Entry 6LDI (electron microscopy, 3.69 A resolution); this record covers chains C and D of the 11 polymer chains in the assembly.

# Chain C
Molecule: DNA-directed RNA polymerase subunit beta
Organism: Escherichia coli (strain K12)
Notes: EC 2.7.7.6
UniProt: P0A8V2 (RPOB_ECOLI); residue numbers follow UniProt; this construct covers 1-1342
Chain sequence (1342 residues; row label = number of the first residue in the row):
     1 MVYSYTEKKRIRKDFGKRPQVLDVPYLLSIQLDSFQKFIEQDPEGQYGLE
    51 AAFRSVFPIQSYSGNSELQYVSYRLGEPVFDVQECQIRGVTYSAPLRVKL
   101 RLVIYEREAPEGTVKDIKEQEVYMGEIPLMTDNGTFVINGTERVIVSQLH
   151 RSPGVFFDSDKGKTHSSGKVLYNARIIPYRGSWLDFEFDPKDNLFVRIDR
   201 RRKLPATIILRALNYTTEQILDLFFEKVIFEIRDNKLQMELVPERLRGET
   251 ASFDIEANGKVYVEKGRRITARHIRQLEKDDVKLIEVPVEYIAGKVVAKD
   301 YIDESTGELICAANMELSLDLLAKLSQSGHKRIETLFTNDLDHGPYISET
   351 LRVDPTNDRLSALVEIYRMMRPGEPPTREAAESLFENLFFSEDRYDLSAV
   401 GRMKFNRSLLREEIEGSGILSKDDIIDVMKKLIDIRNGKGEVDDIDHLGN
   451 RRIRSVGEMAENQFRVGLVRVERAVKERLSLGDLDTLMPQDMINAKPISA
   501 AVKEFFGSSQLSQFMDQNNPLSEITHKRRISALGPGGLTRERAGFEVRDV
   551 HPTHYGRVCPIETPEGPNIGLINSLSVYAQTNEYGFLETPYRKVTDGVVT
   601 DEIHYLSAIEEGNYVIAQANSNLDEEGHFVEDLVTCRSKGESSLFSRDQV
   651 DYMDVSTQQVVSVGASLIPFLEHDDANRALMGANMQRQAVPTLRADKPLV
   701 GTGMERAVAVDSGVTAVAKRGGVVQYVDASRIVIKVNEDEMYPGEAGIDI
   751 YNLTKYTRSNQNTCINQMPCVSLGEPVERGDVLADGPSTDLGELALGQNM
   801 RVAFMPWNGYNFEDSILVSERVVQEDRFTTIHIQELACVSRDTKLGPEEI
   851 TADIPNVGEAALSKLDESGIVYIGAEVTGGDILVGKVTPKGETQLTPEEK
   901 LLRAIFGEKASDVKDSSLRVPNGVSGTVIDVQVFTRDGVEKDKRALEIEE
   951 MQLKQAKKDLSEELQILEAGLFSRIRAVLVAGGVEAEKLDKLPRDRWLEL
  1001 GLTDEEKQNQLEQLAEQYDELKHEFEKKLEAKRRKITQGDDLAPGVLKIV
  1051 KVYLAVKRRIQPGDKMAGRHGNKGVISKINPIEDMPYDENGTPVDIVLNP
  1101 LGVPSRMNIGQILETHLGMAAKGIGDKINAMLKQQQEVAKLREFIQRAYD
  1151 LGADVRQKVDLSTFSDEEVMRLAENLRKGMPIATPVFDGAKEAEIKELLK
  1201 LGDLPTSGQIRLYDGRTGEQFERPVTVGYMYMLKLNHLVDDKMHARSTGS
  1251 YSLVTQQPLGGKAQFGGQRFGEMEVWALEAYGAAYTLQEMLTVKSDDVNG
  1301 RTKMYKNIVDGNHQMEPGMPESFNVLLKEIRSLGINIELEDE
Disordered / not traced: 1-2, 1341-1342

# Chain D
Molecule: DNA-directed RNA polymerase subunit beta'
Organism: Escherichia coli (strain K12)
Notes: EC 2.7.7.6
UniProt: P0A8T7 (RPOC_ECOLI); residues 1-1407 here = UniProt positions 1-1407
Chain sequence (1416 residues; row label = number of the first residue in the row):
     1 MKDLLKFLKAQTKTEEFDAIKIALASPDMIRSWSFGEVKKPETINYRTFK
    51 PERDGLFCARIFGPVKDYECLCGKYKRLKHRGVICEKCGVEVTQTKVRRE
   101 RMGHIELASPTAHIWFLKSLPSRIGLLLDMPLRDIERVLYFESYVVIEGG
   151 MTNLERQQILTEEQYLDALEEFGDEFDAKMGAEAIQALLKSMDLEQECEQ
   201 LREELNETNSETKRKKLTKRIKLLEAFVQSGNKPEWMILTVLPVLPPDLR
   251 PLVPLDGGRFATSDLNDLYRRVINRNNRLKRLLDLAAPDIIVRNEKRMLQ
   301 EAVDALLDNGRRGRAITGSNKRPLKSLADMIKGKQGRFRQNLLGKRVDYS
   351 GRSVITVGPYLRLHQCGLPKKMALELFKPFIYGKLELRGLATTIKAAKKM
   401 VEREEAVVWDILDEVIREHPVLLNRAPTLHRLGIQAFEPVLIEGKAIQLH
   451 PLVCAAYNADFDGDQMAVHVPLTLEAQLEARALMMSTNNILSPANGEPII
   501 VPSQDVVLGLYYMTRDCVNAKGEGMVLTGPKEAERLYRSGLASLHARVKV
   551 RITEYEKDANGELVAKTSLKDTTVGRAILWMIVPKGLPYSIVNQALGKKA
   601 ISKMLNTCYRILGLKPTVIFADQIMYTGFAYAARSGASVGIDDMVIPEKK
   651 HEIISEAEAEVAEIQEQFQSGLVTAGERYNKVIDIWAAANDRVSKAMMDN
   701 LQTETVINRDGQEEKQVSFNSIYMMADSGARGSAAQIRQLAGMRGLMAKP
   751 DGSIIETPITANFREGLNVLQYFISTHGARKGLADTALKTANSGYLTRRL
   801 VDVAQDLVVTEDDCGTHEGIMMTPVIEGGDVKEPLRDRVLGRVTAEDVLK
   851 PGTADILVPRNTLLHEQWCDLLEENSVDAVKVRSVVSCDTDFGVCAHCYG
   901 RDLARGHIINKGEAIGVIAAQSIGEPGTQLTMRTFHIGGAASRAAAESSI
   951 QVKNKGSIKLSNVKSVVNSSGKLVITSRNTELKLIDEFGRTKESYKVPYG
  1001 AVLAKGDGEQVAGGETVANWDPHTMPVITEVSGFVRFTDMIDGQTITRQT
  1051 DELTGLSSLVVLDSAERTAGGKDLRPALKIVDAQGNDVLIPGTDMPAQYF
  1101 LPGKAIVQLEDGVQISSGDTLARIPQESGGTKDITGGLPRVADLFEARRP
  1151 KEPAILAEISGIVSFGKETKGKRRLVITPVDGSDPYEEMIPKWRQLNVFE
  1201 GERVERGDVISDGPEAPHDILRLRGVHAVTRYIVNEVQDVYRLQGVKIND
  1251 KHIEVIVRQMLRKATIVNAGSSDFLEGEQVEYSRVKIANRELEANGKVGA
  1301 TYSRDLLGITKASLATESFISAASFQETTRVLTEAAVAGKRDELRGLKEN
  1351 VIVGRLIPAGTGYAYHQDRMRRRAAGEAPAAPQVTAEDASASLAELLNAG
  1401 LGGSDNELEVHHHHHH
Disordered / not traced: 1-16, 932-947, 1127-1136, 1374-1416
Differences from the reference sequence: expression tag (1408-1416)
Metal / ion sites: Zn2+ site 1: Cys-70, Cys-72, Cys-85, Cys-88; Mg2+: Asp-460, Asp-462, Asp-464 (shared with 1 residue of chain 3); Zn2+ site 2: Cys-814, Cys-888, Cys-895, Cys-898

# Interface between chain C and chain D
Residue-residue contacts - 295 pairs, chain C then chain D:
  Phe-545(C) / Ala-784(D)
  Phe-545(C) / Asp-785(D)
  Phe-545(C) / Leu-788(D)  hydrophobic
  Arg-548(C) / Arg-780(D)  hydrogen bond (backbone-side chain)
  Arg-548(C) / Leu-788(D)
  Asp-549(C) / Pro-750(D)
  Val-550(C) / Phe-773(D)  hydrophobic
  Val-550(C) / His-777(D)  hydrogen bond (backbone-side chain)
  Val-550(C) / Arg-780(D)
  His-551(C) / Phe-773(D)
  Tyr-555(C) / Val-769(D)
  Tyr-555(C) / Phe-773(D)
  Pro-560(C) / Phe-773(D)  hydrophobic
  Pro-560(C) / Thr-776(D)
  Pro-560(C) / Arg-780(D)  hydrogen bond (backbone-side chain)
  Ile-561(C) / Tyr-772(D)  hydrophobic
  Ile-561(C) / Thr-776(D)
  Gly-566(C) / Ala-787(D)
  Ile-569(C) / Leu-783(D)
  Ile-569(C) / Ala-784(D)
  Gly-570(C) / Arg-780(D)
  Gln-618(C) / Asn-768(D)  hydrogen bond
  Gln-618(C) / Leu-770(D)
  Asn-620(C) / Asn-768(D)  hydrogen bond
  Asn-620(C) / Val-769(D)
  Arg-637(C) / Leu-770(D)
  Ser-642(C) / Leu-770(D)
  Val-660(C) / Phe-773(D)  hydrophobic
  Leu-671(C) / Tyr-772(D)
  Glu-672(C) / Gly-766(D)
  Glu-672(C) / Leu-767(D)  hydrogen bond (backbone-backbone)
  His-673(C) / Phe-763(D)  hydrogen bond (side chain-backbone)
  His-673(C) / Arg-764(D)  hydrogen bond (side chain-backbone)
  His-673(C) / Gly-766(D)
  Asp-674(C) / Phe-763(D)
  Asp-675(C) / Tyr-772(D)  hydrogen bond (backbone-side chain)
  Ala-676(C) / Tyr-772(D)
  Ala-676(C) / Ser-775(D)
  Ala-676(C) / Ala-779(D)  hydrophobic
  Asn-677(C) / Ala-779(D)
  Ala-679(C) / Tyr-772(D)
  Leu-680(C) / Leu-783(D)  hydrophobic
  Phe-804(C) / Ser-638(D)  hydrogen bond (backbone-side chain)
  Pro-806(C) / Asp-505(D)
  Pro-806(C) / Ala-632(D)
  Pro-806(C) / Ala-633(D)
  Asn-808(C) / Pro-359(D)
  Asn-808(C) / Phe-629(D)
  Asn-808(C) / Ala-633(D)
  Gly-809(C) / Val-357(D)
  Gly-809(C) / Phe-629(D)
  Tyr-810(C) / Val-357(D)
  Tyr-810(C) / Pro-359(D)
  Tyr-810(C) / Tyr-360(D)
  Phe-812(C) / Val-357(D)  hydrophobic
  Phe-812(C) / Pro-451(D)
  Phe-812(C) / Ser-503(D)
  Phe-812(C) / Gln-504(D)  hydrogen bond (backbone-side chain)
  Phe-812(C) / Asp-505(D)
  Phe-812(C) / Phe-629(D)  hydrophobic
  Glu-813(C) / Ala-459(D)
  Glu-813(C) / Asp-460(D)
  Glu-813(C) / Phe-461(D)
  Glu-813(C) / Gln-504(D)
  Asp-814(C) / Phe-461(D)
  Ser-815(C) / Val-357(D)
  Ser-815(C) / Phe-461(D)
  Arg-841(C) / Asp-256(D)  salt bridge
  Arg-841(C) / Gly-257(D)
  Gln-894(C) / Lys-76(D)
  Gln-894(C) / Arg-77(D)
  Pro-1062(C) / Ala-446(D)
  Lys-1065(C) / Asp-462(D)
  Val-1075(C) / Thr-356(D)
  Val-1075(C) / Phe-461(D)
  Val-1075(C) / Gly-463(D)
  Ile-1076(C) / Thr-356(D)
  Ser-1077(C) / Thr-356(D)
  Ser-1077(C) / Val-357(D)
  Pro-1100(C) / Ala-637(D)
  Pro-1100(C) / Met-725(D)
  Leu-1101(C) / Gln-504(D)
  Leu-1101(C) / Asp-505(D)
  Leu-1101(C) / Leu-508(D)  hydrophobic
  Leu-1101(C) / Met-725(D)  hydrophobic
  Leu-1101(C) / Arg-731(D)
  Pro-1104(C) / Met-725(D)  hydrophobic
  Pro-1104(C) / Gln-736(D)
  Ser-1105(C) / Arg-731(D)  hydrogen bond
  Ser-1105(C) / Gly-732(D)
  Ser-1105(C) / Gln-736(D)
  Arg-1106(C) / Arg-731(D)
  Met-1107(C) / Gln-739(D)
  Met-1107(C) / Leu-740(D)  hydrophobic
  Met-1107(C) / Phe-763(D)  hydrophobic
  Ile-1109(C) / Met-644(D)  hydrophobic
  Ile-1109(C) / Leu-740(D)  hydrophobic
  Ile-1109(C) / Phe-763(D)  hydrophobic
  Ile-1112(C) / Val-639(D)  hydrophobic
  Leu-1113(C) / Ile-641(D)  hydrophobic
  His-1116(C) / Ile-641(D)
  Phe-1187(C) / Asn-768(D)
  Phe-1187(C) / Val-769(D)  hydrophobic
  Phe-1187(C) / Tyr-772(D)  hydrophobic
  Glu-1192(C) / Arg-764(D)  salt bridge
  Ser-1207(C) / Asp-642(D)
  Gln-1209(C) / Gly-640(D)
  Gln-1209(C) / Asp-643(D)
  Glu-1219(C) / Arg-634(D)  salt bridge
  Phe-1221(C) / Ala-633(D)
  Phe-1221(C) / Arg-634(D)
  Phe-1221(C) / Ser-635(D)
  Glu-1222(C) / Tyr-512(D)
  Glu-1222(C) / Tyr-537(D)
  Glu-1222(C) / Arg-634(D)
  Glu-1222(C) / Ser-635(D)  hydrogen bond (backbone-backbone)
  Arg-1223(C) / Tyr-512(D)
  Arg-1223(C) / Ser-635(D)
  Arg-1223(C) / Gly-636(D)
  Arg-1223(C) / Ala-637(D)
  Arg-1223(C) / Phe-719(D)
  Arg-1223(C) / Met-724(D)  hydrogen bond
  Pro-1224(C) / Ser-638(D)
  Val-1225(C) / Ser-638(D)
  Thr-1226(C) / Ser-638(D)  hydrogen bond (backbone-side chain)
  Thr-1226(C) / Val-639(D)  hydrogen bond (side chain-backbone)
  Thr-1226(C) / Gly-640(D)
  Val-1239(C) / Val-354(D)  hydrophobic
  Val-1239(C) / Lys-445(D)
  Asp-1240(C) / Lys-445(D)  salt bridge
  Lys-1242(C) / Arg-352(D)
  Lys-1242(C) / Val-354(D)
  Lys-1242(C) / Gln-465(D)
  Met-1243(C) / Arg-352(D)
  Met-1243(C) / Lys-445(D)
  His-1244(C) / Gly-351(D)
  His-1244(C) / Arg-352(D)  hydrogen bond (backbone-backbone)
  Ala-1245(C) / Ser-350(D)
  Ala-1245(C) / Met-372(D)  hydrophobic
  Ala-1245(C) / Glu-375(D)
  Arg-1246(C) / Asp-348(D)  salt bridge
  Arg-1246(C) / Tyr-349(D)  hydrogen bond (backbone-backbone)
  Arg-1246(C) / Ser-350(D)  hydrogen bond (backbone-backbone)
  Ser-1247(C) / Asp-348(D)
  Ser-1247(C) / Tyr-349(D)
  Ser-1247(C) / Glu-375(D)
  Tyr-1251(C) / Asp-348(D)  hydrogen bond
  Leu-1253(C) / Pro-251(D)  hydrophobic
  Val-1254(C) / Arg-99(D)  hydrogen bond (backbone-side chain)
  Val-1254(C) / Pro-251(D)
  Val-1254(C) / Arg-337(D)
  Thr-1255(C) / Arg-337(D)
  Gln-1256(C) / Arg-99(D)
  Gln-1257(C) / Asn-341(D)
  Gln-1257(C) / Lys-345(D)
  Pro-1258(C) / Arg-346(D)
  Pro-1258(C) / Asp-348(D)
  Leu-1259(C) / Arg-346(D)
  Gly-1260(C) / Arg-346(D)
  Gly-1267(C) / Arg-346(D)
  Gly-1267(C) / Val-347(D)
  Gln-1268(C) / Arg-346(D)
  Gln-1268(C) / Val-347(D)  hydrogen bond (backbone-backbone)
  Gln-1268(C) / Ser-350(D)
  Gln-1268(C) / Gly-351(D)
  Gln-1268(C) / Arg-352(D)
  Arg-1269(C) / Arg-339(D)
  Arg-1269(C) / Gln-340(D)  hydrogen bond (side chain-backbone)
  Arg-1269(C) / Gly-344(D)  hydrogen bond (side chain-backbone)
  Arg-1269(C) / Lys-345(D)
  Phe-1270(C) / Gly-344(D)
  Phe-1270(C) / Lys-345(D)  hydrogen bond (backbone-backbone)
  Phe-1270(C) / Val-347(D)  hydrophobic
  Phe-1270(C) / His-469(D)
  Met-1273(C) / Thr-428(D)
  Glu-1274(C) / Asn-424(D)  hydrogen bond
  Glu-1274(C) / Thr-428(D)  hydrogen bond
  Val-1275(C) / Leu-343(D)
  Val-1275(C) / Val-1351(D)  hydrophobic
  Trp-1276(C) / Arg-798(D)
  Trp-1276(C) / Val-801(D)
  Trp-1276(C) / Val-917(D)
  Trp-1276(C) / Gln-921(D)
  Ala-1277(C) / Thr-428(D)
  Ala-1277(C) / Ile-434(D)  hydrophobic
  Ala-1277(C) / Gln-921(D)
  Leu-1278(C) / Met-484(D)  hydrophobic
  Glu-1279(C) / Val-917(D)
  Glu-1279(C) / Leu-1347(D)
  Glu-1279(C) / Val-1351(D)
  Glu-1279(C) / Ile-1357(D)
  Ala-1280(C) / Arg-431(D)
  Ala-1280(C) / Ile-918(D)
  Ala-1280(C) / Gln-921(D)
  Tyr-1281(C) / Arg-431(D)  hydrogen bond (side chain-backbone)
  Tyr-1281(C) / Leu-432(D)
  Tyr-1281(C) / Ile-434(D)  hydrogen bond (side chain-backbone)
  Tyr-1281(C) / Leu-483(D)
  Tyr-1281(C) / Met-484(D)  hydrophobic
  Tyr-1281(C) / Asn-489(D)  hydrogen bond
  Gly-1282(C) / Ala-1359(D)
  Gly-1282(C) / Gly-1360(D)
  Gly-1282(C) / Thr-1361(D)  hydrogen bond (backbone-backbone)
  Ala-1283(C) / Glu-479(D)
  Ala-1284(C) / Glu-479(D)
  Ala-1284(C) / Leu-1356(D)
  Ala-1284(C) / Ile-1357(D)  hydrophobic
  Ala-1284(C) / Thr-1361(D)  hydrogen bond (backbone-side chain)
  Ala-1284(C) / Gly-1362(D)
  Tyr-1285(C) / Glu-475(D)
  Tyr-1285(C) / Glu-479(D)  hydrogen bond (backbone-side chain)
  Tyr-1285(C) / Thr-1361(D)
  Thr-1286(C) / Ala-476(D)
  Thr-1286(C) / Glu-479(D)  hydrogen bond (backbone-side chain)
  Gln-1288(C) / Leu-1356(D)
  Glu-1289(C) / Val-470(D)
  Glu-1289(C) / Pro-471(D)
  Glu-1289(C) / Leu-472(D)  hydrogen bond (side chain-backbone)
  Glu-1289(C) / Thr-473(D)
  Glu-1289(C) / Ala-476(D)
  Met-1290(C) / Val-347(D)
  Met-1290(C) / Leu-422(D)  hydrophobic
  Met-1290(C) / His-469(D)
  Leu-1291(C) / Lys-345(D)
  Leu-1291(C) / Val-1351(D)
  Thr-1292(C) / Gly-1354(D)
  Lys-1294(C) / Asp-348(D)
  Lys-1294(C) / Val-470(D)  hydrogen bond (side chain-backbone)
  Lys-1294(C) / Leu-472(D)
  Ser-1295(C) / Lys-345(D)
  Ser-1295(C) / Arg-346(D)
  Asp-1296(C) / Lys-345(D)  salt bridge
  Met-1304(C) / Thr-473(D)
  Tyr-1305(C) / Tyr-349(D)
  Tyr-1305(C) / Pro-379(D)  hydrophobic
  Tyr-1305(C) / Tyr-382(D)
  Ile-1308(C) / Pro-379(D)  hydrophobic
  Ile-1308(C) / Leu-472(D)  hydrophobic
  Val-1309(C) / Pro-379(D)
  Val-1309(C) / Gly-383(D)
  Val-1309(C) / Ile-394(D)  hydrophobic
  His-1313(C) / Phe-380(D)
  His-1313(C) / Leu-472(D)
  His-1313(C) / Thr-473(D)
  His-1313(C) / Leu-474(D)
  Met-1315(C) / Thr-473(D)
  Met-1319(C) / Val-1353(D)
  Pro-1320(C) / Val-1353(D)
  Glu-1321(C) / Arg-99(D)
  Ser-1322(C) / Asn-341(D)
  Ser-1322(C) / Leu-342(D)
  Ser-1322(C) / Lys-345(D)
  Phe-1323(C) / Ile-20(D)  hydrophobic
  Phe-1323(C) / Leu-342(D)
  Phe-1323(C) / Ile-1352(D)  hydrophobic
  Val-1325(C) / Arg-99(D)
  Val-1325(C) / Leu-249(D)  hydrophobic
  Leu-1326(C) / Ile-331(D)  hydrophobic
  Leu-1326(C) / Phe-338(D)  hydrophobic
  Leu-1326(C) / Leu-342(D)  hydrophobic
  Lys-1328(C) / Glu-100(D)
  Lys-1328(C) / Leu-245(D)
  Lys-1328(C) / Leu-249(D)
  Glu-1329(C) / Leu-245(D)
  Glu-1329(C) / Leu-327(D)
  Glu-1329(C) / Met-330(D)
  Ile-1330(C) / Ile-331(D)  hydrophobic
  Arg-1331(C) / Trp-33(D)
  Arg-1331(C) / Pro-243(D)
  Ser-1332(C) / Pro-243(D)
  Ser-1332(C) / Leu-245(D)
  Ser-1332(C) / Leu-327(D)
  Leu-1333(C) / His-113(D)  hydrogen bond (backbone-side chain)
  Leu-1333(C) / Trp-115(D)  hydrophobic
  Leu-1333(C) / Leu-307(D)  hydrophobic
  Leu-1333(C) / Leu-327(D)  hydrophobic
  Gly-1334(C) / Ala-25(D)
  Ile-1335(C) / Ile-22(D)  hydrophobic
  Ile-1335(C) / Ala-23(D)
  Ile-1335(C) / Trp-115(D)  hydrophobic
  Asn-1336(C) / Ile-22(D)
  Asn-1336(C) / Ala-23(D)  hydrogen bond (backbone-backbone)
  Asn-1336(C) / Leu-24(D)
  Asn-1336(C) / Trp-33(D)
  Ile-1337(C) / Ile-20(D)  hydrophobic
  Ile-1337(C) / Lys-21(D)
  Glu-1338(C) / Ile-20(D)
  Glu-1338(C) / Lys-21(D)  hydrogen bond (backbone-backbone)
  Leu-1339(C) / Phe-17(D)  hydrophobic
  Leu-1339(C) / Ala-19(D)
  Leu-1339(C) / Ile-20(D)  hydrophobic
  Glu-1340(C) / Phe-17(D)
  Glu-1340(C) / Ala-19(D)  hydrogen bond (backbone-backbone)
  Glu-1340(C) / Lys-21(D)
  Glu-1340(C) / Arg-1341(D)  salt bridge
Other interface residues (no listed pair), chain C (158 interface residues in all): Ala-543, Pro-552, His-554, Cys-559, Thr-563, Glu-565, Gly-640, Thr-657, Met-805, Trp-807, Asn-811, Lys-844, Pro-1044, Gly-1063, Lys-1073, Gly-1074, Asn-1099, Gly-1102, Val-1103, Lys-1196, Thr-1248, Gly-1261, Phe-1265, Gly-1271, Glu-1272, Leu-1287, Gly-1318
Other interface residues (no listed pair), chain D (177 interface residues in all): Asp-18, Met-29, Phe-49, Met-102, Phe-116, Val-244, Pro-246, Asp-248, Val-253, Tyr-269, Ser-353, Ile-355, Lys-371, Leu-376, Glu-386, Ala-426, His-430, Gln-435, Gln-448, Ala-467, Ala-630, Ser-721, Ile-722, Lys-749, Glu-765, Ile-774, Lys-781, Thr-797, Ala-914, Leu-1332, Ala-1336, Arg-1355

# In short
158 residues of chain C and 177 residues of chain D are in contact, with 40 hydrogen bonds and 7 salt bridges.
Polar pairs include Arg-841(C)/Asp-256(D), Glu-1192(C)/Arg-764(D) and Glu-1219(C)/Arg-634(D). The Zn2+ site 1
is built by Cys-70(D), Cys-72(D), Cys-85(D) and Cys-88(D).
Here chain C is DNA-directed RNA polymerase subunit beta and chain D is DNA-directed RNA polymerase subunit
beta', both from Escherichia coli (strain K12). Entry 6LDI (The cryo-EM structure of E. coli CueR
transcription activation complex) was determined by electron microscopy (same publication as 7C17).
